Entry 1XHV (X-ray diffraction, 2.50 A resolution); this record covers chains F and B of the 6 polymer chains in the assembly.

Chain F:
Molecule: 6-nt DNA strand
Sequence (6 nucleotides; each row starts with the number of its first residue):
     8 GACCGG
Metal / ion sites: Mn2+ site 1: DG8 (shared with Glu-38(B), Asp-114(B), Val-128(B) of chain B); Mn2+ site 2: DG13 (shared with 2 residues of chain A)

Chain B:
Protein: Type II restriction enzyme HincII
Organism: Haemophilus influenzae
Notes: EC 3.1.21.4
Reference sequence: P17743 (T2C2_HAEIN); residues 2-258 here correspond to UniProt positions 1-257 (UniProt number = residue number - 1)
Amino-acid sequence (257 residues; row label = number of the first residue in the row):
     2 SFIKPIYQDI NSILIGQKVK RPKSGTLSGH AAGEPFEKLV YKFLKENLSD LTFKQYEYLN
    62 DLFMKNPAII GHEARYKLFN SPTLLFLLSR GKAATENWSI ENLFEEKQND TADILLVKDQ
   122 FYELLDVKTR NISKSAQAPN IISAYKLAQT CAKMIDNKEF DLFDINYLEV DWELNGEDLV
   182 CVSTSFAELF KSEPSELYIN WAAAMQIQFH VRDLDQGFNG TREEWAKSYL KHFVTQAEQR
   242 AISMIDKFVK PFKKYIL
Not modelled in the structure: 26-29, 258
Sequence notes: conflict Thr-130 (Arg129 in P17743), Trp-173 (Ser172 in P17743)
Metal / ion sites: Mn2+ site 1: Glu-38, Asp-114, Val-128 (shared with DG8(F) of chain F); Mn2+ site 2: His-73, Glu-74 (shared with 1 residue of chain H); Mn2+ site 3 near Asp-114 (its only coordinating residue here)

Interface between chain F and chain B:
Pairs across the interface (22):
  DG8(F) / Gly-30(B)  hydrogen bond to the base
  DG8(F) / His-31(B)  sugar contact
  DG8(F) / Glu-35(B)  phosphate contact
  DG8(F) / Glu-38(B)  phosphate contact
  DG8(F) / Asp-114(B)  phosphate contact
  DG8(F) / Asn-141(B)  hydrogen bond to the base
  DA9(F) / Lys-129(B)  phosphate contact
  DA9(F) / Thr-130(B)  hydrogen bond to the phosphate
  DA9(F) / Pro-140(B)  base contact
  DA9(F) / Asn-141(B)  hydrogen bond to the base
  DA9(F) / Gln-209(B)  base contact
  DC10(F) / Arg-131(B)  phosphate contact
  DC10(F) / Asn-132(B)  hydrogen bond to the phosphate
  DC10(F) / Lys-135(B)  phosphate contact
  DC10(F) / Ala-137(B)  sugar contact
  DC10(F) / Gln-138(B)  base contact
  DC10(F) / Ala-139(B)  hydrogen bond to the base
  DC10(F) / Gln-209(B)  base contact
  DC11(F) / Lys-135(B)  salt bridge to the phosphate
  DC11(F) / Ser-136(B)  base contact
  DC11(F) / Ala-137(B)  base contact
  DC11(F) / Gln-138(B)  base contact
Also at the interface, not in a pair above, chain B (21 interface residues in all): Gln-109, Val-128, Trp-173, Ala-204

Overview:
The interface between chain F and chain B involves 4 residues on one side and 21 on the other, with 6 hydrogen
bonds and 1 salt bridge. Polar pairs include DG8(F)/Gly-30(B), DG8(F)/Asn-141(B) and DA9(F)/Asn-141(B).
Glu-38(B), Asp-114(B), Val-128(B) and DG8(F) coordinate Mn2+ site 1.
Chain F is a 6-nt DNA strand and chain B is Type II restriction enzyme HincII (Haemophilus influenzae); the
structure, HincII bound to cleaved cognate DNA GTCGAC and Mn2+, was determined by X-ray diffraction together
with 1XHU from the same study.
